PDB entry 9BTJ | electron microscopy, 4.22 A resolution (low resolution: residue-level contacts below are approximate; hydrogen-bond / salt-bridge calls are withheld) | chains C and E of the 8 polymer chains in the assembly

[Chain C (and E)]
Name: Envelope glycoprotein gp41
Source organism: Human immunodeficiency virus 1
Notes: chain E of this document is another copy of the same molecule, construct and numbering; everything in this record applies to it too
UniProtKB: C6G0E7 (C6G0E7_9HIV1); residues 512-664 here correspond to UniProt positions 503-655 (UniProt number = residue number - 9)
Sequence (153 residues; each row starts with the number of its first residue):
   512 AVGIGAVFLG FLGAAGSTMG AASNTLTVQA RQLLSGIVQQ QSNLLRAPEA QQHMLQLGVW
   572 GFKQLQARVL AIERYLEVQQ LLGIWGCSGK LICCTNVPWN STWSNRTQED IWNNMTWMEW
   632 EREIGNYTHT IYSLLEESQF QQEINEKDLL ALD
Unresolved in the structure: 512-516, 547-568 (chain E: 512-517, 547-568)
Sequence notes: conflict Asn535 (Ile526 in C6G0E7), Pro559 (Ile550 in C6G0E7), Gly569 (Thr560 in C6G0E7), Phe573 (Ile564 in C6G0E7), Glu588 (Lys579 in C6G0E7), Val589 (Asp580 in C6G0E7), Cys605 (Thr596 in C6G0E7), Thr613 (Ser604 in C6G0E7), Thr618 (Ser609 in C6G0E7), Gly636 (Asp627 in C6G0E7), Phe651 (Ile642 in C6G0E7), Ile655 (Lys646 in C6G0E7)
Disulfides: Cys598-Cys604
Covalent attachments: N-acetylglucosamine (NAG) linked to Asn611, Asn616, Asn625, Asn637

[How chain C and chain E interact]
Contacting residue pairs - 19 pairs, chain C then chain E:
  Leu576(C) - Leu576(E)
  Gln577(C) - Leu576(E)
  Gln577(C) - Arg579(E)
  Leu581(C) - Arg579(E)
  Glu584(C) - Arg579(E)
  Glu584(C) - Ile583(E)
  Leu587(C) - Leu545(E)
  Leu587(C) - Ile583(E)
  Gln591(C) - Ala541(E)
  Gln591(C) - Arg542(E)
  Gln591(C) - Leu544(E)
  Gln591(C) - Leu545(E)
  Glu647(C) - Arg542(E)
  Phe651(C) - Ser534(E)
  Phe651(C) - Asn535(E)
  Phe651(C) - Thr538(E)
  Glu654(C) - Lys601(E)
  Glu654(C) - Leu602(E)
  Glu654(C) - Ile603(E)
Also at the interface, not in a pair above, chain C (15 interface residues in all): Phe573, Val580, Ile583, Glu588, Gly594, Ile655
Also at the interface, not in a pair above, chain E (17 interface residues in all): Thr536, Tyr586, Leu587, Gly600

[Overview]
15 residues of chain C and 17 residues of chain E are in contact. Covalently linked N-acetylglucosamine: at
Asn611(C), Asn616(C), Asn625(C) and Asn637(C).
Both chains are Envelope glycoprotein gp41 (Human immunodeficiency virus 1). Entry 9BTJ (Rhesus Fab 6561-a.01
in complex with HIV-1 Ce1176.A3 RnS SOSIP Env) was determined by electron microscopy together with 9BNK, 9BNM,
9BNP, 9BTH, 9BTI, 9BTL and 9BTV from the same study.
